7QD1 - chains A and C; structure by X-ray diffraction, 1.71 A resolution.

Chain A (and C):
Name: Orange carotenoid-binding protein
From: Planktothrix agardhii
Notes: chain C of this document is another copy of the same molecule, construct and numbering; everything in this record applies to it too
Reference sequence: A0A1J1JHR9 (A0A1J1JHR9_PLAAG); residue numbers follow UniProt; this construct covers 1-319
Chain sequence (319 residues; row label = number of the first residue in the row):
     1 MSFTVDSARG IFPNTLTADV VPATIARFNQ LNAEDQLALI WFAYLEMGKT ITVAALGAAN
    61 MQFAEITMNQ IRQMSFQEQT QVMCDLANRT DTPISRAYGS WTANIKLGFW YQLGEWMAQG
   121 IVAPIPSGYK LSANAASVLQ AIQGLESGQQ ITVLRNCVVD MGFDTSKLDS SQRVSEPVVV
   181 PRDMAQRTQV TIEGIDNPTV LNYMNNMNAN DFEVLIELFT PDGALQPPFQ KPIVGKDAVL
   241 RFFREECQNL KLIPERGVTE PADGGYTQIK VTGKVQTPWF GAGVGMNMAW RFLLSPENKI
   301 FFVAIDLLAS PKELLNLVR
Disordered / not traced: 1, 166-172 (chain C: 1, 165-172)
Residues lining bound ligands: beta,beta-caroten-4-one (ECH): Leu-37, Ile-40, Trp-41, Tyr-44, Ile-51, Leu-107, Trp-110, Tyr-111, Gly-114, Met-117, Ile-151, Thr-152, Leu-154, Arg-155, Val-158, Tyr-203, Met-207, Leu-225, Pro-228, Phe-242, Cys-247, Leu-250, Leu-252, Val-275, Thr-277, Trp-279, Phe-280, Met-286, Met-288, Trp-290, Ile-305
What the authors report for this chain:
  - binding site for beta,beta-caroten-4-one: Tyr-203, Trp-290
  - contacts within the chain: Asn-104/Trp-279 (hydrogen bond), Arg-155/Glu-246 (salt bridge)
  - self-association interface (contacts with another copy of this molecule); pairs are residue here / residue on that copy: Asp-6/Asn-88, Asn-14/Ala-133, Thr-15/Asn-134 (hydrogen bond), Thr-17/Asn-134 (hydrogen bond), Asp-19/Arg-27 (salt bridge)
  - conformationally variable residues (loop rearrangement, side-chain flip): Tyr-44, Met-47 to Gly-57, Arg-155

How chain A and chain C interact:
Pairs across the interface - 36 pairs, chain A then chain C:
  Asp-6(A) with Asn-88(C), hydrogen bond
  Arg-9(A) with Asn-32(C)
  Gly-10(A) with Asn-32(C)
  Pro-13(A) with Ser-132(C); Ala-133(C), hydrogen bond (backbone-backbone)
  Asn-14(A) with Ala-133(C)
  Thr-15(A) with Asn-134(C)
  Leu-16(A) with Ala-133(C); Asn-134(C)
  Thr-17(A) with Asn-134(C), hydrogen bond (backbone-side chain)
  Asp-19(A) with Arg-27(C), salt bridge; Asn-134(C)
  Pro-22(A) with Ala-26(C); Gln-30(C)
  Ala-23(A) with Ala-23(C); Arg-27(C)
  Ala-26(A) with Pro-22(C); Ala-26(C), hydrophobic
  Arg-27(A) with Asp-19(C), salt bridge; Ala-23(C)
  Gln-30(A) with Pro-22(C); Phe-229(C)
  Asn-32(A) with Arg-9(C); Gly-10(C)
  Asn-88(A) with Asp-6(C), hydrogen bond
  Ser-132(A) with Pro-13(C); Asn-14(C)
  Ala-133(A) with Pro-13(C); Asn-14(C), hydrogen bond (backbone-side chain); Leu-16(C), hydrophobic
  Asn-134(A) with Thr-15(C); Leu-16(C); Thr-17(C), hydrogen bond (side chain-backbone); Asp-19(C)
  Val-138(A) with Asp-19(C)
  Phe-229(A) with Gln-30(C)
Interface residues without a listed pair, chain A (27 interface residues in all): Asn-29, Leu-31, Arg-89, Thr-90, Leu-131, Lys-231
Interface residues without a listed pair, chain C (26 interface residues in all): Asn-29, Leu-31, Ala-33, Val-138, Gln-230, Lys-231

Overview:
The interface between chain A and chain C involves 27 residues on one side and 26 on the other; the contacts
include 6 hydrogen bonds and 2 salt bridges. Polar pairs include Asp-19(A)/Arg-27(C), Asp-6(A)/Asn-88(C) and
Thr-17(A)/Asn-134(C). From the paper: a binding site for beta,beta-caroten-4-one at Tyr-203(A) and Trp-290(A);
conformational variability at Tyr-44(A), Met-47(A) and Arg-155(A).
Chain A and chain C are both Orange carotenoid-binding protein (Planktothrix agardhii); the structure,
Structure of the orange carotenoid protein from Planktothrix agardhii binding echinenone in the P21 space
group, was determined by X-ray diffraction (same publication as 7QCZ, 7QD0 and 7QD2).
